7PDS - chains A and F of the 7 polymer chains in the assembly; structure by electron microscopy, 3.14 A resolution.

Chain A (and F):
Name: Similar to D. nodosus vapE
Organism: Staphylococcus aureus
Notes: chain F of this document is another copy of the same molecule, construct and numbering; everything in this record applies to it too
UniProt: Q8VLX1 (Q8VLX1_STAAU); numbering as in UniProt (aligned over 1-477)
Amino-acid sequence (477 residues; row label = number of the first residue in the row):
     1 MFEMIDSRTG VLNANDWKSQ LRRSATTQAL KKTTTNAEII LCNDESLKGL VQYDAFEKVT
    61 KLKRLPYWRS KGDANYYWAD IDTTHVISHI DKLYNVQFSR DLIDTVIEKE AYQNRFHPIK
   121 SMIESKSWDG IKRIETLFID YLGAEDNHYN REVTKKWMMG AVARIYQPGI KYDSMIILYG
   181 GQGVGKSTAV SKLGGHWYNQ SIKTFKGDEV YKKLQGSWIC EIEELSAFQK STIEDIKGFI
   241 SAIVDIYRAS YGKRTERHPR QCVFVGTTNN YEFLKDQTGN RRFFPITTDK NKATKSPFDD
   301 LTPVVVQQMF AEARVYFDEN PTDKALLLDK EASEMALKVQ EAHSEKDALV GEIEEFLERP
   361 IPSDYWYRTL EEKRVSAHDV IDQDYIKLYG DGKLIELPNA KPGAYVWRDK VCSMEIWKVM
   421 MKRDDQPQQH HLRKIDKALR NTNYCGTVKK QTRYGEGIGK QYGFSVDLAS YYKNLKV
Disordered / not traced: 1-14, 397-399, 475-477 (chain F: 1-14, 249-250, 390-391, 398-400, 473-477)
Ligand contacts: ATP-gamma-S: Gly-181, Gln-182, Gly-183, Val-184, Gly-185, Lys-186, Ser-187, Thr-188, Glu-221, Glu-223, Glu-224, Lys-290, Phe-298
Reported in the primary citation:
  - binding site for polyA: Arg-248, Tyr-251
  - mutagenesis - R248A/Y251A/K253A: abolished catalytic activity on 20nt forked substrate

How chain A and chain F interact:
Contacting residue pairs (82; chain A residue first):
  Arg-22(A) / Lys-92(F)  hydrogen bond (side chain-backbone)
  Arg-22(A) / Asn-95(F)  hydrogen bond
  Thr-33(A) / Asp-91(F)
  Thr-33(A) / Gln-97(F)
  Thr-34(A) / Asp-91(F)
  Thr-34(A) / Gln-97(F)  hydrogen bond
  Thr-35(A) / Asp-91(F)  hydrogen bond (backbone-side chain)
  Thr-35(A) / Lys-92(F)
  Glu-38(A) / Ser-88(F)  hydrogen bond
  Thr-105(A) / Thr-84(F)
  Thr-105(A) / Arg-100(F)
  Glu-108(A) / Ile-81(F)
  Lys-109(A) / Thr-84(F)
  Lys-109(A) / His-85(F)
  Lys-109(A) / Ser-88(F)
  Tyr-112(A) / Trp-68(F)
  Tyr-112(A) / Arg-69(F)
  Tyr-112(A) / Ile-81(F)  hydrophobic
  Tyr-112(A) / His-85(F)
  Asp-208(A) / Glu-209(F)
  Ile-233(A) / Leu-225(F)  hydrophobic
  Ile-233(A) / Ser-226(F)
  Glu-234(A) / Lys-203(F)
  Glu-234(A) / Glu-223(F)
  Glu-234(A) / Leu-225(F)
  Glu-234(A) / Ser-226(F)  hydrogen bond
  Glu-234(A) / Phe-228(F)
  Asp-235(A) / Lys-203(F)
  Lys-237(A) / Glu-223(F)  salt bridge
  Lys-237(A) / Leu-225(F)
  Gly-238(A) / Lys-203(F)
  Ile-246(A) / Lys-212(F)
  Gly-252(A) / Asp-80(F)
  Lys-253(A) / Asp-80(F)  hydrogen bond (backbone-side chain)
  Lys-253(A) / Asp-101(F)  salt bridge
  Lys-253(A) / Asp-104(F)  salt bridge
  Lys-253(A) / Tyr-251(F)
  Arg-254(A) / Trp-78(F)
  Arg-254(A) / Asp-80(F)
  Arg-254(A) / Thr-83(F)
  Arg-254(A) / Asp-104(F)  salt bridge
  Arg-254(A) / Glu-108(F)  salt bridge
  Glu-256(A) / Asp-80(F)
  Arg-257(A) / Tyr-77(F)
  Asp-276(A) / Ser-226(F)
  Thr-278(A) / Leu-225(F)  hydrogen bond (side chain-backbone)
  Thr-278(A) / Ser-226(F)
  Thr-278(A) / Asn-269(F)
  Gly-279(A) / Leu-225(F)
  Arg-281(A) / Gln-182(F)
  Arg-282(A) / Leu-225(F)
  Met-414(A) / Ala-348(F)
  Lys-418(A) / Glu-352(F)
  Gln-426(A) / Leu-349(F)
  Gln-426(A) / Glu-352(F)  hydrogen bond
  Gln-426(A) / Met-421(F)
  Gln-429(A) / Glu-345(F)
  Gln-429(A) / Asp-347(F)
  Leu-432(A) / Ala-348(F)  hydrophobic
  Arg-433(A) / Glu-345(F)  salt bridge
  Lys-437(A) / Asn-270(F)
  Arg-440(A) / Tyr-271(F)
  Arg-440(A) / Glu-272(F)  salt bridge
  Thr-447(A) / Tyr-179(F)
  Thr-447(A) / Tyr-271(F)
  Val-448(A) / Tyr-271(F)
  Lys-449(A) / Glu-272(F)  salt bridge
  Arg-453(A) / Glu-355(F)  salt bridge
  Arg-453(A) / Glu-358(F)  salt bridge
  Gly-455(A) / Glu-355(F)
  Glu-456(A) / Glu-355(F)
  Glu-456(A) / Arg-359(F)  hydrogen bond (backbone-side chain)
  Glu-456(A) / Ile-381(F)
  Gly-457(A) / Glu-352(F)
  Ile-458(A) / Glu-352(F)
  Gly-459(A) / Gly-351(F)
  Gly-459(A) / Glu-355(F)
  Lys-460(A) / Gly-351(F)
  Gln-461(A) / Ala-348(F)  hydrogen bond (side chain-backbone)
  Gln-461(A) / Gly-351(F)
  Gln-461(A) / Glu-352(F)
  Tyr-462(A) / Lys-346(F)
Other interface residues (no listed pair), chain A (49 interface residues in all): Arg-248, Thr-255, Asp-436
Other interface residues (no listed pair), chain F (53 interface residues in all): Glu-57, Thr-60, Ala-79, Ile-87, Ile-107, Gln-200, Gln-215, Lys-275, Met-420

Overview:
49 residues of chain A face 53 of chain F across their interface; the contacts include 11 hydrogen bonds and
10 salt bridges. Polar pairs include Lys-237(A)/Glu-223(F), Lys-253(A)/Asp-101(F) and Lys-253(A)/Asp-104(F).
From the paper: a binding site for polyA at Arg-248(A) and Tyr-251(A); R248A/Y251A/K253A of chain A abolish
catalytic activity on 20nt forked substrate.
Both chains are Similar to D. nodosus vapE (Staphylococcus aureus). Entry 7PDS (The structure of PriRep1 with
dsDNA) was determined by electron microscopy together with 7OLA and 7OM0 from the same study.
